7NZ2 - chains I1 and L1 of the 44 polymer chains in the assembly; structure by electron microscopy, 11.00 A resolution (very low resolution: no residue pairs are listed; an interface is given only as per-side residue counts).

== Chain I1 ==
Protein: Macrodomain Ter protein
Source organism: Photorhabdus thracensis
Reference sequence: A0A0F7LUV5 (A0A0F7LUV5_9GAMM); residues 1-151 here = UniProt positions 1-151
Sequence (151 residues; row label = number of the first residue in the row):
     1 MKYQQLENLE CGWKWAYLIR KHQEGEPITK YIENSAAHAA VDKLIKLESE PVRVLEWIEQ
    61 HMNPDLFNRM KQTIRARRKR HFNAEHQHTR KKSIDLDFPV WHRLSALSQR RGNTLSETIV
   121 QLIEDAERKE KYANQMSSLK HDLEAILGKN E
Not modelled in the structure: 135-151

== Chain L1 ==
Molecule: matS2 DNA 80 b, oligo FBA770
Sequence (80 nucleotides; row label = number of the first residue in the row):
     1 TGCCGTTACA ATGTAACAGT GGCGGGTAAT CCAGAGCCAG ACGAGCACTA CGAACAACTA
    61 ATGCCTACTT TACAGGCGAG
Not modelled in the structure: 78-80

== Chain I1 / chain L1 interface ==
At this resolution (11 A) residue pairs are not listed: 15 residues of chain I1 and 7 of chain L1 lie at the interface.

== In short ==
Chain I1 and chain L1 form an interface of 15 and 7 residues respectively.
Chain I1 is Macrodomain Ter protein (Photorhabdus thracensis) and chain L1 is matS2 DNA 80 b, oligo FBA770;
the structure, Cryo-EM structure of the MukBEF-MatP-DNA tetrad, was determined by electron microscopy together
with 7NYW, 7NYX, 7NYY, 7NYZ, 7NZ0, 7NZ3 and 7NZ4 from the same study.
